PDB entry 9K3L | electron microscopy, 3.01 A resolution | chains B and S of the 6 polymer chains in the assembly

== Chain B ==
Name: Guanine nucleotide-binding protein G(I)/G(S)/G(T) subunit beta-1, HiBiT
Organism: Homo sapiens
Reference sequence: P62873 (GBB1_HUMAN); residue numbers follow UniProt; this construct covers 2-340
Chain sequence (371 residues; each row starts with the number of its first residue; numbers below 1 keep their minus sign (Met-4 is residue -4)):
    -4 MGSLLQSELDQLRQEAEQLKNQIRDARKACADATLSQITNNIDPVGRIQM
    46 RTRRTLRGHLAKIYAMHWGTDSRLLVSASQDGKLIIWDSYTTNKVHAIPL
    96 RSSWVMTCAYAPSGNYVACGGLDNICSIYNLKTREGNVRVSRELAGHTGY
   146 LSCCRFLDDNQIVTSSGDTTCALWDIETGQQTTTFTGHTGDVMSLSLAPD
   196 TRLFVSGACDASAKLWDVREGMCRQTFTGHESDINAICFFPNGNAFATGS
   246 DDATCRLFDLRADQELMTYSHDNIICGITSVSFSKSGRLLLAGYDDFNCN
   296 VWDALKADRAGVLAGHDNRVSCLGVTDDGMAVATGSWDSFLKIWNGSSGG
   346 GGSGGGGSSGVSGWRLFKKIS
Not modelled in the structure: -4 to 2, 344-366
Construct notes: initiating methionine (-4); expression tag (-3 to 1); linker (341-355)
Swiss-Prot annotation at these positions:
  - modified residue: Ser2 (N-acetylserine), His266 (Phosphohistidine)
  - natural variant: Leu30 (L30F: In MRD42; uncertain significance), Arg52 (R52G: In MRD42), Gly64 (G64V: In MRD42), Asp76 (D76E: In MRD42; D76G: In MRD42), Gly77 (G77S: In MRD42), Lys78 (K78R: In MRD42), Ile80 (I80N: In MRD42; I80T: In MRD42), His91 (H91R: In MRD42; uncertain significance), Ala92 (A92T: In MRD42), Pro94 (P94S: In MRD42), Leu95 (L95P: In MRD42), Arg96 (R96L: In MRD42), 5 further natural variant entries in UniProt

== Chain S ==
Name: scFv16
Organism: synthetic construct
Notes: antibody fragment or engineered binder
Chain sequence (285 residues; numbered -36 to 247 plus 17 insertion-coded residues; 16 numbers in that range are skipped by the numbering (no residue carries them; nothing is unmodelled there); the number before each row is that of its first residue; a row labelled like 120A-120Q holds insertion residues (120A, then the next letters in order); numbers below 1 keep their minus sign (Met-36 is residue -36)):
   -36 MLLVNQSHQGFNKEHTSKMVSAIVLYVLLAAAAHSAFAVQLVESGGGLVQ
    14 PGGSRKLSCSASGFAFSSFGMHWVRQAPEKGLEWVAYISSGSGTIYYADT
    64 VKGRFTISRDDPKNTLFLQMTSLRSEDTAMYYCVRSIYYYGSSPFDFWGQ
   114 GTTLTVS
120A-120Q AGGGGSGGGGSGGGGSA
   137 DIVMTQATSSVPVTPGESVSISCRSSKSLLHSNGNTYLYWFLQRPGQSPQ
   187 LLIYRMSNLASGVPDRFSGSGSGTAFTLTISRLEAEDVGVYYCMQHLEYP
   237 LTFGAGTKLEL
Not modelled in the structure: -36 to 1, 120A-120Q
Disulfide bonds: Cys22-Cys96, Cys159-Cys229

== Chain B / chain S interface ==
Pairs across the interface (12; chain B residue first):
  Asp66(B) - Tyr103(S)
  Arg68(B) - Tyr103(S)
  Leu69(B) - Tyr103(S)  hydrophobic
  Val90(B) - Tyr102(S)  hydrophobic
  Val90(B) - Tyr103(S)
  His91(B) - Tyr102(S)
  Arg129(B) - Val2(S)
  Arg129(B) - Arg98(S)  hydrogen bond (backbone-side chain)
  Glu130(B) - Gly26(S)
  Glu130(B) - Phe27(S)
  Glu130(B) - Ala28(S)  hydrogen bond (backbone-backbone)
  Gly131(B) - Phe32(S)
Also at the interface, not in a pair above, chain B (10 interface residues in all): Asp83, Asn132

== Summary ==
The interface between chain B and chain S involves 10 residues on one side and 8 on the other, with 2 hydrogen
bonds. Polar contacts include Arg129(B)-Arg98(S) and Glu130(B)-Ala28(S).
Here chain B is Guanine nucleotide-binding protein G(I)/G(S)/G(T) subunit beta-1, HiBiT (Homo sapiens) and
chain S is scFv16 (synthetic construct). Entry 9K3L (Cryo-EM structure of the unliganded human melanocortin
receptor 2 (MC2R)-Gs complex) was determined by electron microscopy together with 9K3F, 9K3H, 9K3K and 9K3P
from the same study.
